9C2D - chains B and K of the 19 polymer chains in the assembly; structure by electron microscopy, 3.20 A resolution.

== Chain B ==
Protein: Major capsid protein
Organism: Shigella phage Sf14
Reference sequence: A0A2K9VK95 (A0A2K9VK95_9CAUD); residues 1-367 here = UniProt positions 1-367
Sequence (367 residues; each row starts with the number of its first residue):
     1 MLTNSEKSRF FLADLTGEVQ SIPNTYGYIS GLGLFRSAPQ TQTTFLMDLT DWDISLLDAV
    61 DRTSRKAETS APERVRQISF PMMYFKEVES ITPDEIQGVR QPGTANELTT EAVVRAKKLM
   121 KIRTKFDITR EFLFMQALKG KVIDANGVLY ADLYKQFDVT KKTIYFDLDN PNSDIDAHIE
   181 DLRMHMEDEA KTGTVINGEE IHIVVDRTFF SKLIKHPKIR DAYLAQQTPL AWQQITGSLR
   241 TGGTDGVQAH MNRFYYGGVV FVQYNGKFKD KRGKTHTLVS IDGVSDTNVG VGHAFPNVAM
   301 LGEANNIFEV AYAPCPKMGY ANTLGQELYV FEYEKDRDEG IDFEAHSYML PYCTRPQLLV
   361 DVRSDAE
Disordered / not traced: 1

== Chain K ==
Protein: Structural protein
Organism: Shigella phage Sf14
Reference sequence: A0A2K9VKC2 (A0A2K9VKC2_9CAUD); residues 1-125 here = UniProt positions 1-125
Sequence (125 residues; numbered 1 to 125; the number before each row is that of its first residue):
     1 MAYQGFTKLG EREPLNDIIL WEEITPTGHS RKEYAPVAST EYRVGEVLKA DGSKVAAGQE
    61 AQADSVCIVN FYADLQLSYH GQLKVVGIYR DAELKDLLKL ESGVDAAAVK SALKAKGIDF
   121 VPTGL
Disordered / not traced: 1, 125

== Interface between chain B and chain K ==
Pairs across the interface (13):
  E6(B) with Y72(K); L75(K)
  K7(B) with E13(K); Y72(K); D74(K), salt bridge; L75(K)
  S8(B) with E13(K); Y72(K)
  F10(B) with E11(K); R12(K)
  F11(B) with E13(K); L15(K), hydrophobic; Y79(K), hydrophobic
Also at the interface, not in a pair above, chain K (9 interface residues in all): G10

== In short ==
5 residues of chain B face 9 of chain K across their interface; the contacts include 1 salt bridge. Its one
salt-bridged contact is K7(B)-D74(K).
Here chain B is Major capsid protein and chain K is Structural protein, both from Shigella phage Sf14. Entry
9C2D (Bacteriophage Sf14 Capsid Icosahedral reconstruction) was determined by electron microscopy (same
publication as 9C39, 9C3A and 9C3B).
